Entry 7CBO (X-ray diffraction, 1.50 A resolution); this record covers chain A.

[Chain A]
Name: Beta-N-acetylhexosaminidase
Organism: Akkermansia muciniphila (strain ATCC BAA-835 / Muc)
Notes: EC 3.2.1.52
Reference sequence: B2UQG6 (B2UQG6_AKKM8); residue numbers follow UniProt; this construct covers 29-549
Chain sequence (538 residues; each row starts with the number of its first residue):
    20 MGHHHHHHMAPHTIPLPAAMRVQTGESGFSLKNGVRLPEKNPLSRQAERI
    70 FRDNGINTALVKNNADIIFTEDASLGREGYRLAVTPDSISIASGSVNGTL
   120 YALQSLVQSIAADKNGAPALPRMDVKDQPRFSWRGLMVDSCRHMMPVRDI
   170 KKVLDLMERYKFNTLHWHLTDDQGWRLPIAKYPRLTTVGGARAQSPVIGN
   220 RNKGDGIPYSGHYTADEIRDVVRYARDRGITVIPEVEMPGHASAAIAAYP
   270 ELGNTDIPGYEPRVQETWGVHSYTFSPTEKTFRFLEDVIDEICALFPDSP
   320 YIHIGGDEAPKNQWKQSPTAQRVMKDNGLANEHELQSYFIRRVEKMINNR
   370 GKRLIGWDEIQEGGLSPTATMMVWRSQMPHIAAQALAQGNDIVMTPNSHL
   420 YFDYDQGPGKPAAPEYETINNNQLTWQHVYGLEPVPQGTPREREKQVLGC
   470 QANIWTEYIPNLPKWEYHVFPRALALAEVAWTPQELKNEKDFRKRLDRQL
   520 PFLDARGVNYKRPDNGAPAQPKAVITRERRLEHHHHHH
Not modelled in the structure: 20-26, 549-557
Construct notes: initiating methionine (20); expression tag (21-28, 550-557)
Curated features (UniProtKB/Swiss-Prot):
  - active site (Charge relay system): Asp190, His260, Glu327
  - binding site (substrate): Arg161, Asp326, Trp393, Tyr420 to Asp422, Trp474 to Glu476
Ligand contacts: N-acetylglucosamine (NAG; 2-acetamido-2-deoxy-beta-D-glucopyranose): Arg161, His260, Asp326, Glu327, Trp376, Trp393, Tyr420, Asp422, Tyr423, Ile438, Trp474, Glu476

[In short]
Bound to chain A: N-acetylglucosamine. UniProt lists 3 active-site residues and 9 substrate-binding residues.
Chain A is Beta-N-acetylhexosaminidase (Akkermansia muciniphila (strain ATCC BAA-835 / Muc)); the structure,
Crystal structure of beta-N-acetylhexosaminidase Am0868 from Akkermansia muciniphila in complex with GlcNAc,
was determined by X-ray diffraction, deposited together with 7CBN.
